PDB entry 2Y6G | X-ray diffraction, 1.30 A resolution | chain A

[Chain A]
Name: Xylanase
Organism: Rhodothermus marinus
Notes: EC 3.2.1.8
UniProtKB: Q6V8M0 (Q6V8M0_RHOMR); residues 2-166 here correspond to UniProt positions 1-165 (UniProt number = residue number - 1)
Amino-acid sequence (167 residues; numbered 1 to 167; the number before each row is that of its first residue):
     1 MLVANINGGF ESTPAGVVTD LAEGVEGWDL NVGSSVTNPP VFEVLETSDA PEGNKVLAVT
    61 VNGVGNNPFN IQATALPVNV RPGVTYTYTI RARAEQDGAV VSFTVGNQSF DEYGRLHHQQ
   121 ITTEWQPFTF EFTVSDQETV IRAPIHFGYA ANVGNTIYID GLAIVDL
Sequence notes: expression tag (1); engineered mutation Phe69 (Trp68 in Q6V8M0), Asn70 (Asp69 in Q6V8M0), Gln72 (Glu71 in Q6V8M0), Leu76 (Phe75 in Q6V8M0), Arg91 (Trp90 in Q6V8M0), Asp111 (Gln110 in Q6V8M0), His118 (Glu117 in Q6V8M0); cloning artifact (167)
Metal / ion sites: Ca2+ site 1: Gly9, Glu11, Glu52, Lys55, Asp160; Ca2+ site 2: Ala22, Trp28

[In short]
Gly9, Glu11, Glu52, Lys55 and Asp160 form the Ca2+ site 1. The Ca2+ site 2 is built by Ala22 and Trp28.
Chain A is Xylanase (Rhodothermus marinus); the structure, Cellopentaose binding mutated (X-2 L110F) CBM4-2
Carbohydrate Binding Module from a Thermostable Rhodothermus marinus Xylanase, was determined by X-ray
diffraction together with 2Y64, 2Y6H, 2Y6J, 2Y6K and 2Y6L from the same study.
